6ZJN - chains 9 and H of the 15 polymer chains in the assembly; structure by electron microscopy, 6.10 A resolution (low resolution: residue-level contacts below are approximate; hydrogen-bond / salt-bridge calls are withheld).

# Chain 9
Protein: NADH-quinone oxidoreductase subunit 9
Organism: Thermus thermophilus
Notes: EC 7.1.1.-
Reference sequence: Q56224 (NQO9_THET8); numbering as in UniProt (aligned over 1-182)
Chain sequence (182 residues; numbered 1 to 182; the number before each row is that of its first residue):
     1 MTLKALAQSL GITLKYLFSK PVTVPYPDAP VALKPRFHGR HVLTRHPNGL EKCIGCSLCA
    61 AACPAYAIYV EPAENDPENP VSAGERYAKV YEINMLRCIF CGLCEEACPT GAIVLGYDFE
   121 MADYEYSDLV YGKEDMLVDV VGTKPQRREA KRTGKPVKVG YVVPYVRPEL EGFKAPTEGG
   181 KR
Not modelled in the structure: 1, 182
UniProt features mapped onto this chain:
  - binding site ([4Fe-4S] cluster): Cys53, Cys56, Ser57, Cys59, Cys63, Cys98, Ile99, Cys101, Cys104, Cys108
Metal / ion sites: 4Fe-4S cluster Fe: Cys56, Ser57
Small-molecule neighbours:
  - 4Fe-4S cluster (SF4), molecule 1: Cys53, Ile54, Gly55, Cys56, Ser57, Leu58, Cys59, Ala88, Cys108, Ala112, Ile113
  - 4Fe-4S cluster (SF4), molecule 2: Cys59, Cys63, Ala65, Ala67, Ile68, Ile93, Cys98, Ile99, Phe100, Cys101, Cys104

# Chain H
Protein: NADH-quinone oxidoreductase subunit 8
Organism: Thermus thermophilus
Notes: EC 7.1.1.-
Reference sequence: Q60019 (NQO8_THET8); residues 1-365 here = UniProt positions 1-365
Chain sequence (365 residues; each row starts with the number of its first residue):
     1 MTWSYPVDPY WMVALKALLV VVGLLTAFAF MTLIERRLLA RFQVRMGPNR VGPFGLLQPL
    61 ADAIKSIFKE DIVVAQADRF LFVLAPLISV VFALLAFGLI PFGPPGSFFG YQPWVINLDL
   121 GILYLFAVSE LAVYGIFLSG WASGSKYSLL GSLRSSASLI SYELGLGLAL LAPVLLVGSL
   181 NLNDIVNWQK EHGWLFLYAF PAFLVYLIAS MAEAARTPFD LPEAEQELVG GYHTEYSSIK
   241 WALFQMAEYI HFITASALIP TLFLGGWTMP VLEVPYLWMF LKIAFFLFFF IWIRATWFRL
   301 RYDQLLRFGW GFLFPLALLW FLVTALVVAL DLPRTYLLYL SALSFLVLLG AVLYTPKPAR
   361 KGGGA
Not modelled in the structure: 1, 355-365

# How chain 9 and chain H interact
Residue-residue contacts (12; chain 9 residue first):
  Thr2(9) - Tyr354(H)
  Leu3(9) - Tyr354(H)
  Lys4(9) - Tyr354(H)
  Ser9(9) - Thr296(H)
  Thr13(9) - Phe42(H)
  Tyr16(9) - Arg41(H)
  Tyr16(9) - Phe42(H)
  Leu17(9) - Arg41(H)
  Val22(9) - Val44(H)
  Val22(9) - Arg45(H)
  Thr23(9) - Arg45(H)
  Thr23(9) - Met46(H)
Other interface residues (no listed pair), chain 9 (10 interface residues in all): Leu6

# Overview
Chain 9 and chain H form an interface of 10 and 7 residues respectively. Chain 9 binds 4Fe-4S cluster.
Cys56(9) and Ser57(9) form the 4Fe-4S cluster Fe site. UniProt lists 10 [4Fe-4S] cluster-binding residues on
chain 9.
Chain 9 is NADH-quinone oxidoreductase subunit 9 and chain H is NADH-quinone oxidoreductase subunit 8, both
from Thermus thermophilus; the structure, Respiratory complex I from Thermus thermophilus, NADH dataset, minor
state, was determined by electron microscopy together with 6I0D, 6I1P, 6Q8O, 6Q8W, 6Q8X, 6Y11 and 3 further
entries from the same study.
